PDB entry 7PEZ | electron microscopy, 7.90 A resolution (low resolution: residue-level contacts below are approximate; hydrogen-bond / salt-bridge calls are withheld) | chains n and I of the 11 polymer chains in the assembly

== Chain n ==
Molecule: Histone H2B type 1-K
Organism: Homo sapiens
UniProtKB: O60814 (H2B1K_HUMAN); residues 0-125 here correspond to UniProt positions 1-126 (UniProt number = residue number + 1)
Sequence (126 residues; row label = number of the first residue in the row; numbering starts at 0):
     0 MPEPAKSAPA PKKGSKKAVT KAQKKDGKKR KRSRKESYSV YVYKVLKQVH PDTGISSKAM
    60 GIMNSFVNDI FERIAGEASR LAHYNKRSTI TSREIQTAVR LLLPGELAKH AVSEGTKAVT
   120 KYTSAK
Unresolved in the structure: 0-29, 125
Swiss-Prot annotation at these positions:
  - modified residue: Pro-1 (N-acetylproline), Glu-2 (ADP-ribosyl glutamic acid), Lys-5 (N6-(2-hydroxyisobutyryl)lysine), Ser-6 (ADP-ribosylserine), Lys-11 (N6-(beta-hydroxybutyryl)lysine), Lys-12 (N6-(2-hydroxyisobutyryl)lysine), Ser-14 (Phosphoserine), Lys-15 (N6-acetyllysine), Lys-16 (N6-(beta-hydroxybutyryl)lysine), Lys-20 (N6-(2-hydroxyisobutyryl)lysine), Lys-23 (N6-(2-hydroxyisobutyryl)lysine), Lys-24 (N6-(2-hydroxyisobutyryl)lysine), Lys-34 (N6-(2-hydroxyisobutyryl)lysine), Glu-35 (PolyADP-ribosyl glutamic acid), Ser-36 (Phosphoserine), Lys-43 (N6-(2-hydroxyisobutyryl)lysine), Lys-46 (N6-(2-hydroxyisobutyryl)lysine), Lys-57 (N6,N6-dimethyllysine), Arg-79 (Dimethylated arginine), Lys-85 (N6,N6,N6-trimethyllysine) and 6 more in UniProt
  - glycosylation: Ser-112 (O-linked (GlcNAc) serine)
  - cross-link (Glycyl lysine isopeptide (Lys-Gly)): Lys-5 (interchain with G-Cter in SUMO2), Lys-20 (interchain with G-Cter in SUMO2), Lys-34 (interchain with G-Cter in ubiquitin), Lys-120 (interchain with G-Cter in ubiquitin)

== Chain I ==
Molecule: 182-nt DNA strand
Organism: synthetic construct
Sequence (182 nucleotides; row label = number of the first residue in the row):
   519 TGCCGGACCC GAGCATCCGG ATCCCCTGGA GAATCCCGGT GCCGAGGCCG CTCAATTGGT
   579 CGTAGACAGC TCTAGCACCG CTTAAACGCA CGTACGCGCT GTCCCCCGCG TTTTAACCGC
   639 CAAGGGGATT ACTCCCTAGT CTCCAGGCAC GTGTCACATA TATACATCCT GTTCCAGTGC
   699 CG

== How chain n and chain I interact ==
Residue-residue contacts (17):
  Arg-33(n) / DC569(I)
  Arg-33(n) / DT570(I)
  Arg-33(n) / DC571(I)
  Tyr-42(n) / DG564(I)
  Gly-53(n) / DG564(I)
  Ile-54(n) / DA563(I)
  Ile-54(n) / DG564(I)
  Ser-55(n) / DA563(I)
  Ser-56(n) / DA563(I)
  Lys-57(n) / DA563(I)
  Lys-85(n) / DG583(I)
  Arg-86(n) / DG583(I)
  Arg-86(n) / DA584(I)
  Ser-87(n) / DA582(I)
  Ser-87(n) / DG583(I)
  Thr-88(n) / DA582(I)
  Thr-88(n) / DG583(I)
Interface residues without a listed pair, chain n (12 interface residues in all): Ser-32
Interface residues without a listed pair, chain I (10 interface residues in all): DG565, DT647

== In short ==
12 residues of chain n and 10 residues of chain I are in contact.
Chain n is Histone H2B type 1-K (Homo sapiens) and chain I is a 182-nt DNA strand (synthetic construct); the
structure, Nucleosome 4 of the 4x177 nucleosome array containing H1, was determined by electron microscopy,
deposited together with 7PET, 7PEU, 7PEV, 7PEW, 7PEX, 7PEY and 16 further entries.
